PDB entry 4UQP | X-ray diffraction, 1.42 A resolution | chains B and R

[Chain B]
Name: Periplasmic [nife] hydrogenase small subunit
Source organism: Desulfovibrio fructosovorans
Notes: EC 1.12.2.1
UniProt: P18187 (PHNS_DESFR); residues 0-264 here correspond to UniProt positions 50-314 (UniProt number = residue number + 50)
Chain sequence (265 residues; each row starts with the number of its first residue; numbering starts at 0):
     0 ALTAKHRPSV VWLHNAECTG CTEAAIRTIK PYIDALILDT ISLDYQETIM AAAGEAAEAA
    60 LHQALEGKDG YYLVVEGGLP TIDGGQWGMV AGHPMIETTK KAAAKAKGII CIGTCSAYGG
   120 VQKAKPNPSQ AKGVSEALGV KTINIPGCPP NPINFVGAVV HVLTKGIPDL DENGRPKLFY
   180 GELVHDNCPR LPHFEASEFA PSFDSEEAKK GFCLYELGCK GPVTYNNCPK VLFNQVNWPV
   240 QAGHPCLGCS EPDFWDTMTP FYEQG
Unresolved in the structure: 0-1
Glycans and other covalent adducts: morpholine-4-sulfonic acid (SOT) linked to Tyr214
Bound ions: 4Fe-4S cluster Fe site 1: Cys17, Cys20, Cys114, Cys147; 4Fe-4S cluster Fe site 2: His184, Cys187, Cys212, Cys218; 3Fe-4S cluster Fe: Cys227, Cys245, Cys248
Small-molecule neighbours:
  - 3Fe-4S cluster (F3S): Val183, Thr223, Asn225, Cys227, Phe232, Trp237, Pro238, Cys245, Leu246, Gly247, Cys248, Ser249
  - hydrosulfuric acid (H2S): His5, Ser8, Asp68
  - 4Fe-4S cluster (SF4), molecule 1: Glu16, Cys17, Thr18, Gly19, Cys20, Glu75, Gly112, Thr113, Cys114, Val120, Gly146, Cys147, Pro148
  - 4Fe-4S cluster (SF4), molecule 2: Val183, His184, Cys187, Arg189, Leu190, Phe193, Cys212, Leu213, Cys218, Gly220, Pro221, Val239
  - morpholine-4-sulfonic acid (SOT): Leu182, His184, Phe193, Pro221, Val222
Swiss-Prot annotation at these positions:
  - binding site ([4Fe-4S] cluster): Cys17, Cys20, Cys114, Cys147, His184, Cys187, Cys212, Cys218
  - binding site ([3Fe-4S] cluster): Cys227, Cys245, Cys248

[Chain R]
Name: Periplasmic [nife] hydrogenase large subunit
Source organism: Desulfovibrio fructosovorans
Notes: EC 1.12.2.1
UniProt: P18188 (PHNL_DESFR); residue numbers follow UniProt; this construct covers 2-549
Chain sequence (563 residues; numbered -13 to 549; the number before each row is that of its first residue; numbers below 1 keep their minus sign (Ala-13 is residue -13)):
   -13 ASWSHPQFEK GASGAAESKP TPQSTFTGPI VVDPITRIEG HLRIMVEVEN GKVKDAWSSS
    47 QLFRGLEIIL KGRDPRDAQH FTQRACGVCT YVHALASSRC VDDAVKVSIP ANARMMRNLV
   107 MASQYLHDHL VHFYHAHALD WVDVTAALKA DPNKAAKLAA SIAPARPGNS AKALKAVQDK
   167 LKAFVESGQL GIFTNAYFLG GHKAYYLPPE VDLIATAHYL EALHMQVKAA SAMAILGGKN
   227 PHTQFTVVGG CSNYQGLTKD PLANYLALSK EVCQFVNECY IPDLLAVAGF YKDWGGIGGT
   287 SNYLAFGEFA TDDSSPEKHL ATSQFPSGVI TGRDLGKVDN VDLGAIYEDV KYSWYAPGGD
   347 GKHPYDGVTD PKYTKLDDKD HYSWMKAPRY KGKAMEVGPL ARTFIAYAKG QPDFKKVVDM
   407 VLGKLSVPAT ALHSTLGRTA ARGIETAIVC ANMEKWIKEM ADSGAKDNTL CAKWEMPEES
   467 KGVGLADAPR GALSHWIRIK GKKIDNFQLV VPSTWNLGPR GAQGDKSPVE EALIGTPIAD
   527 PKRPVEILRT VHAFDPCIAC GVH
Unresolved in the structure: -13 to 4
Cystine bridges: Cys259-Cys436
Modified positions: Cys75 (s-oxy cysteine; CSX); Cys543 (s-mercaptocysteine; CSS)
Construct notes: expression tag (-13 to 1); engineered mutation Ala122 (Leu in P18188)
Bound ions: Mg2+: Glu53, Leu495, His549; Ni2+: Cys72, Cys75, Cys543, Cys546; carbonmonoxide-(dicyano) iron Fe: Cys75, Cys546
Small-molecule neighbours:
  - carbonmonoxide-(dicyano) iron (FCO): Cys75, Val78, His79, Ala474, Pro475, Arg476, Leu479, Val497, Pro498, Ser499, Cys543, Cys546
  - glycine (GLY): Ile24, Glu25, Val74, Val117, His118, Ala122, Arg476, Asp541, Pro542
Swiss-Prot annotation at these positions:
  - binding site (Ni(2+)): Cys72, Cys75, Cys543, Cys546

[Chain B / chain R interface]
Pairs across the interface (174):
  Lys4(B) - Ser173(R)
  His5(B) - Gln175(R)  hydrogen bond
  Arg6(B) - Phe170(R)
  Arg6(B) - Ser173(R)  hydrogen bond
  Arg6(B) - Gln175(R)  hydrogen bond (backbone-side chain)
  His13(B) - His27(R)  hydrogen bond (backbone-side chain)
  Asn14(B) - His27(R)  hydrogen bond (backbone-side chain)
  Asn14(B) - Leu48(R)
  Ala15(B) - Leu48(R)  hydrophobic
  Glu16(B) - Glu25(R)
  Glu16(B) - His27(R)  salt bridge
  Glu16(B) - Arg50(R)
  Glu16(B) - Ala545(R)
  Cys17(B) - Glu25(R)
  Cys17(B) - Arg50(R)
  Cys17(B) - Arg70(R)
  Cys17(B) - Cys72(R)
  Cys17(B) - Gly73(R)  hydrogen bond (backbone-backbone)
  Cys17(B) - Val74(R)
  Cys17(B) - His228(R)  hydrogen bond
  Thr18(B) - Glu25(R)  hydrogen bond
  Thr18(B) - Val74(R)
  Gly19(B) - Gly73(R)
  Gly19(B) - Pro227(R)
  Glu22(B) - Gly73(R)
  Glu22(B) - Val74(R)
  Glu22(B) - His113(R)
  Glu22(B) - Pro227(R)
  Ala23(B) - Pro227(R)
  Ile25(B) - Gln212(R)  hydrogen bond (backbone-side chain)
  Ile25(B) - Val213(R)
  Arg26(B) - His113(R)  hydrogen bond
  Arg26(B) - Gln212(R)  hydrogen bond
  Arg26(B) - Ala216(R)
  Arg26(B) - Asn226(R)  hydrogen bond
  Arg26(B) - Pro227(R)
  Ile28(B) - Val213(R)  hydrophobic
  Tyr31(B) - His210(R)
  Tyr31(B) - Val213(R)  hydrophobic
  Ile32(B) - Leu209(R)  hydrophobic
  Asp33(B) - Leu209(R)
  Asp33(B) - His210(R)  salt bridge
  Ile36(B) - Phe170(R)
  Leu37(B) - Phe170(R)  hydrophobic
  Ser41(B) - Gln175(R)  hydrogen bond
  Leu42(B) - Gly177(R)
  Leu42(B) - Ile178(R)  hydrogen bond (backbone-backbone)
  Asp43(B) - Gly177(R)
  Tyr44(B) - Pro20(R)
  Glu46(B) - Thr22(R)
  Glu46(B) - Arg23(R)  hydrogen bond (backbone-backbone)
  Glu46(B) - His27(R)  salt bridge
  Thr47(B) - Arg23(R)
  Ile48(B) - Arg23(R)
  Met49(B) - Thr22(R)
  Met49(B) - Arg23(R)  hydrogen bond (backbone-side chain)
  Met49(B) - Ile178(R)
  Ala50(B) - Arg23(R)  hydrogen bond (backbone-side chain)
  Ala50(B) - Leu125(R)  hydrophobic
  Ala50(B) - Ile178(R)  hydrogen bond (backbone-backbone)
  Ala50(B) - Ala182(R)  hydrophobic
  Ala51(B) - Thr22(R)  hydrogen bond (backbone-side chain)
  Ala51(B) - Thr180(R)
  Ala51(B) - Asn181(R)
  Ala52(B) - Val18(R)  hydrophobic
  Ala52(B) - Pro20(R)
  Ala52(B) - Thr22(R)
  Ala52(B) - Tyr183(R)  hydrogen bond (backbone-side chain)
  Ala52(B) - Leu534(R)  hydrophobic
  Gly53(B) - Val18(R)
  Gly53(B) - Asp19(R)
  Gly53(B) - Pro20(R)  hydrogen bond (backbone-backbone)
  Ala55(B) - Asn181(R)  hydrogen bond (backbone-side chain)
  Ala55(B) - Tyr183(R)  hydrophobic
  Ala56(B) - Pro20(R)  hydrophobic
  Ala58(B) - Asn181(R)
  Ala59(B) - Thr180(R)
  Ala59(B) - Asn181(R)
  Gln62(B) - Thr180(R)
  Gln62(B) - Asn181(R)  hydrogen bond
  Asp82(B) - Tyr359(R)
  Gln85(B) - Tyr359(R)
  Trp86(B) - Gln47(R)
  Trp86(B) - Leu48(R)
  Trp86(B) - Phe49(R)  hydrogen bond (backbone-backbone)
  Trp86(B) - Pro357(R)  hydrophobic
  Trp86(B) - Tyr359(R)
  Trp86(B) - Trp370(R)  hydrophobic
  Gly87(B) - Gln47(R)
  Gly87(B) - Leu48(R)
  Met88(B) - Gln47(R)  hydrogen bond (backbone-backbone)
  Met88(B) - Tyr359(R)
  Val89(B) - Asp19(R)
  Val89(B) - Pro20(R)  hydrophobic
  Val89(B) - His27(R)
  Ala90(B) - Asp19(R)  hydrogen bond (backbone-side chain)
  Gly91(B) - Asp19(R)
  Gly91(B) - Leu362(R)
  Met94(B) - His27(R)
  Val120(B) - Leu52(R)  hydrophobic
  Val120(B) - Ile55(R)
  Gln121(B) - Arg50(R)
  Gln121(B) - Ile55(R)
  Ala123(B) - Ile55(R)
  Ala123(B) - Arg59(R)
  Ala123(B) - Phe67(R)  hydrophobic
  Lys124(B) - Ile55(R)
  Lys124(B) - Arg59(R)  hydrogen bond (backbone-side chain)
  Pro125(B) - Ile54(R)  hydrophobic
  Pro125(B) - Ile55(R)
  Pro127(B) - Arg50(R)
  Pro127(B) - Gly51(R)
  Pro127(B) - Ile54(R)  hydrophobic
  Pro127(B) - Ile55(R)
  Cys147(B) - Arg70(R)  hydrogen bond (backbone-side chain)
  Cys147(B) - Lys225(R)
  Cys147(B) - His228(R)
  Pro148(B) - Pro227(R)
  Pro148(B) - His228(R)
  Phe202(B) - Val233(R)  hydrophobic
  Phe202(B) - Ser238(R)
  Phe202(B) - Tyr240(R)  hydrogen bond (backbone-side chain)
  Asp203(B) - Tyr240(R)
  Asp203(B) - Cys457(R)
  Asp203(B) - Lys459(R)
  Ala207(B) - Tyr240(R)
  Lys208(B) - Tyr240(R)
  Lys208(B) - Asn454(R)  hydrogen bond
  Phe232(B) - Lys225(R)
  Asn233(B) - Ala216(R)
  Asn233(B) - Ser217(R)  hydrogen bond (backbone-side chain)
  Asn233(B) - Ala220(R)
  Asn233(B) - Lys225(R)
  Asn233(B) - Asn226(R)  hydrogen bond (side chain-backbone)
  Val235(B) - Ser217(R)
  Val235(B) - Ala220(R)  hydrophobic
  Val235(B) - Ile221(R)
  Asn236(B) - Ala220(R)  hydrogen bond (side chain-backbone)
  Asn236(B) - Ile221(R)  hydrogen bond (side chain-backbone)
  Asn236(B) - Gly224(R)
  Trp237(B) - Gly224(R)  hydrogen bond (backbone-backbone)
  Pro238(B) - Lys225(R)
  Pro238(B) - Gln230(R)
  Gln240(B) - Gln241(R)  hydrogen bond
  Ala241(B) - Gly224(R)
  Ala241(B) - Ser238(R)  hydrogen bond (backbone-side chain)
  Ala241(B) - Asn239(R)  hydrogen bond (backbone-backbone)
  Gly242(B) - Ser238(R)
  His243(B) - His66(R)
  His243(B) - Gln230(R)
  His243(B) - Thr232(R)
  His243(B) - Val233(R)
  His243(B) - Ser238(R)
  Pro244(B) - Gln230(R)  hydrogen bond (backbone-side chain)
  Cys245(B) - Gln230(R)
  Leu246(B) - His66(R)
  Leu246(B) - Gln230(R)
  Trp254(B) - Arg59(R)  hydrogen bond (backbone-side chain)
  Trp254(B) - His66(R)
  Trp254(B) - Phe67(R)  hydrophobic
  Trp254(B) - Arg70(R)
  Asp255(B) - Arg59(R)  salt bridge
  Thr258(B) - Arg59(R)
  Thr258(B) - Asp63(R)
  Pro259(B) - Asp60(R)
  Pro259(B) - Asp63(R)
  Phe260(B) - Asp63(R)  hydrogen bond (backbone-side chain)
  Phe260(B) - His66(R)
  Phe260(B) - Phe67(R)  hydrophobic
  Tyr261(B) - Arg62(R)
  Tyr261(B) - Gln65(R)  hydrogen bond
  Tyr261(B) - His66(R)  hydrogen bond
  Tyr261(B) - Thr232(R)
  Glu262(B) - Arg62(R)  salt bridge
Other interface residues (no listed pair), chain B (82 interface residues in all): Thr27, Pro79, Ser128, Gln234
Other interface residues (no listed pair), chain R (75 interface residues in all): Ile24, Gly26, Arg29, Ala71, His121, Leu167, Phe179, Leu206, Asn250

[Summary]
82 residues of chain B face 75 of chain R across their interface, with 43 hydrogen bonds and 5 salt bridges.
Among the polar pairs are Glu16(B)-His27(R), Asp33(B)-His210(R) and Glu46(B)-His27(R). Chain B binds 4Fe-4S
cluster, 3Fe-4S cluster and hydrosulfuric acid.
Chain B is Periplasmic [nife] hydrogenase small subunit and chain R is Periplasmic [nife] hydrogenase large
subunit, both from Desulfovibrio fructosovorans; the structure, High-resolution structure of the D.
fructosovorans NiFe-hydrogenase L122A mutant after exposure to air, was determined by X-ray diffraction (same
publication as 4UPE, 4UPV, 4UQL and 4URH).
